8SKI - chains A and P of the 3 polymer chains in the assembly; structure by X-ray diffraction, 2.16 A resolution.

[Chain A]
Molecule: DNA polymerase eta
From: Homo sapiens
Notes: EC 2.7.7.7
Reference sequence: Q9Y253 (POLH_HUMAN); residues 1-432 here = UniProt positions 1-432
Sequence (432 residues; each row starts with the number of its first residue):
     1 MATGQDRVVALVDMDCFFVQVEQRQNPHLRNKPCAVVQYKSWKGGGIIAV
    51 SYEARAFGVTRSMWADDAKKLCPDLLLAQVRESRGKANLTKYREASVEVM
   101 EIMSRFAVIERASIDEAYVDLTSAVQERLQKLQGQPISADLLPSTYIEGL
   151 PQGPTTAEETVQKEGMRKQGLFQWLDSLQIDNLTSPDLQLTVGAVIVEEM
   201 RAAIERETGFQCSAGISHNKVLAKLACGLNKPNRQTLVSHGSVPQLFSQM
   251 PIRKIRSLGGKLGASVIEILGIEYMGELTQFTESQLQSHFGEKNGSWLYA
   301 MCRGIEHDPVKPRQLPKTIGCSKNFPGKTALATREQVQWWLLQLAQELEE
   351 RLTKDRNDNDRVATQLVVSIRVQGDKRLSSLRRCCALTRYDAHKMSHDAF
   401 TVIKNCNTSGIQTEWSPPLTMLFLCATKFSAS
Unresolved in the structure: 1, 155-159
UniProt features mapped onto this chain:
  - binding site (Mg(2+)): Asp-13, Met-14, Asp-115, Glu-116
  - binding site (Mn(2+)): Asp-13, Met-14, Asp-115, Glu-116
  - binding site (a 2'-deoxyribonucleoside 5'-triphosphate): Arg-61
  - natural variant: Val-37 (deletion: In XPV), Leu-75 (deletion: In XPV), Arg-93 (R93P: In XPV), Arg-111 (R111H: In XPV), Thr-122 (T122P: In XPV), Gly-153 (G153D: In a breast cancer sample), Thr-191 (T191P: In XPV), Gly-263 (G263V: In XPV), Val-266 (V266D: In XPV), Gly-295 (G295R: In XPV), Arg-361 (R361S: In XPV)
  - mutagenesis: Tyr-52 (Y52A/F: Reduces DNA polymerase activity; Y52E: Reduces DNA polymerase activity. Increases fidelity of replication and reduces translesion bypass), Arg-61 (R61A: Reduces enzymatic activity by two-thirds), Ser-62 (S62G: Increased DNA polymerase activity and translesion bypass compared to wild-type), Ala-68 (A68S/V: Severe reduction in thymine dimer translesion bypass), Asn-324 to Pro-326 (Reduces binding to chromatin and to monoubiquitinated PCNA. Abolishes binding to monoubiquitinated PCNA; when associated with 705-E--H-713 Del)
Metal / ion sites: Ca2+: Asp-13, Met-14, Asp-115 (together with 5-FdUTP)
Ligand contacts: 5-FdUTP (B7P; 2'-deoxy-5-fluorouridine 5'-(tetrahydrogen triphosphate)): Asp-13, Met-14, Asp-15, Cys-16, Phe-17, Phe-18, Ile-48, Ala-49, Tyr-52, Arg-55, Arg-61, Ile-114, Asp-115, Glu-116, Lys-231

[Chain P]
Molecule: 8-nt DNA strand
Sequence (8 nucleotides; each row starts with the number of its first residue):
     1 AGTGTGAG

[How chain A and chain P interact]
Contacting residue pairs - 23 pairs, chain A then chain P:
  Ser-113(A) / DG8(P)  hydrogen bond to the phosphate
  Asp-115(A) / DG8(P)  phosphate contact
  Glu-116(A) / DG8(P)  phosphate contact
  Lys-224(A) / DG8(P)  salt bridge to the phosphate
  Ile-255(A) / DA7(P)  phosphate contact
  Arg-256(A) / DA7(P)  phosphate contact
  Ser-257(A) / DG6(P)  phosphate contact
  Ser-257(A) / DA7(P)  hydrogen bond to the phosphate
  Leu-258(A) / DA7(P)  hydrogen bond to the phosphate
  Gly-259(A) / DA7(P)  hydrogen bond to the phosphate
  Gly-260(A) / DG6(P)  phosphate contact
  Gly-260(A) / DA7(P)  phosphate contact
  Lys-261(A) / DT5(P)  salt bridge to the phosphate
  Lys-261(A) / DG6(P)  hydrogen bond to the phosphate
  Leu-262(A) / DG6(P)  hydrogen bond to the phosphate
  Arg-377(A) / DG4(P)  salt bridge to the phosphate
  Leu-381(A) / DT3(P)  phosphate contact
  Arg-382(A) / DA1(P)  sugar contact
  Arg-382(A) / DG2(P)  salt bridge to the phosphate
  Arg-382(A) / DT3(P)  hydrogen bond to the phosphate
  Arg-383(A) / DG2(P)  phosphate contact
  Cys-384(A) / DA1(P)  sugar contact
  Cys-384(A) / DG2(P)  hydrogen bond to the phosphate
Also at the interface, not in a pair above, chain A (19 interface residues in all): Leu-378, Ser-380

[Summary]
The interface between chain A and chain P involves 19 residues on one side and 8 on the other, with 8 hydrogen
bonds and 4 salt bridges. Among the polar pairs are Ser-113(A)/DG8(P), Ser-257(A)/DA7(P) and
Leu-258(A)/DA7(P). Chain A binds 5-FdUTP.
Here chain A is DNA polymerase eta (Homo sapiens) and chain P is an 8-nt DNA strand. Entry 8SKI (Crystal
structure of human DNA polymerase eta incorporating 5F-dUTP across HX) was determined by X-ray diffraction.
